Entry 3MRG (X-ray diffraction, 1.30 A resolution); this record covers chains A and P of the 3 polymer chains in the assembly.

[Chain A]
Name: HLA class I histocompatibility antigen, A-2 alpha chain
Organism: Homo sapiens
Notes: fragment: HLA-A*0201 alpha chain, UNP resiude 25-300
UniProt: P01892 (1A02_HUMAN); residues 1-276 here correspond to UniProt positions 25-300 (UniProt number = residue number + 24)
Amino-acid sequence (293 residues; numbered 1 to 293; the number before each row is that of its first residue):
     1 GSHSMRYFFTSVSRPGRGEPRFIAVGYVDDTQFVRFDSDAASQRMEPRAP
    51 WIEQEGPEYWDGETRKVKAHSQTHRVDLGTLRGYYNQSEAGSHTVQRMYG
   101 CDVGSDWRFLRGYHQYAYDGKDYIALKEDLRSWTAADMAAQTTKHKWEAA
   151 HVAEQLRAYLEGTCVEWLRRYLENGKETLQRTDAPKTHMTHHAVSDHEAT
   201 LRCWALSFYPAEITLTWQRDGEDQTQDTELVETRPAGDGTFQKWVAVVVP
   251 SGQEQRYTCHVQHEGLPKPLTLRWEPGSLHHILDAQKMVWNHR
Not modelled in the structure: 275-293
Construct notes: engineered mutation Val245 (Ala269 in P01892); expression tag (277-293)
Disulfides: Cys101-Cys164, Cys203-Cys259

[Chain P]
Name: 9-meric peptide from Serine protease/NTPase/helicase NS3
Notes: fragment: NS3 protein fragment
UniProt: Q03463 (POLG_HCVJ1); residues 1-9 here correspond to UniProt positions 1073-1081 (UniProt number = residue number + 1072)
Amino-acid sequence (9 residues; each row starts with the number of its first residue):
     1 CINGVCWTV

[How chain A and chain P interact]
Contacting residue pairs (46; chain A residue first):
  Met5(A) - Cys1(P)
  Tyr7(A) - Cys1(P)  hydrogen bond (side chain-backbone)
  Tyr7(A) - Ile2(P)  hydrophobic
  Phe9(A) - Ile2(P)  hydrophobic
  Met45(A) - Ile2(P)  hydrophobic
  Glu63(A) - Cys1(P)
  Glu63(A) - Ile2(P)  hydrogen bond (side chain-backbone)
  Lys66(A) - Cys1(P)  hydrogen bond
  Lys66(A) - Ile2(P)  hydrogen bond (side chain-backbone)
  Lys66(A) - Asn3(P)
  Lys66(A) - Gly4(P)
  Val67(A) - Ile2(P)
  His70(A) - Ile2(P)
  His70(A) - Asn3(P)
  His70(A) - Cys6(P)
  Thr73(A) - Cys6(P)  hydrogen bond (side chain-backbone)
  Thr73(A) - Trp7(P)
  Thr73(A) - Thr8(P)
  Val76(A) - Thr8(P)
  Asp77(A) - Thr8(P)  hydrogen bond
  Asp77(A) - Val9(P)  hydrogen bond (side chain-backbone)
  Thr80(A) - Val9(P)
  Leu81(A) - Val9(P)  hydrophobic
  Tyr84(A) - Val9(P)  hydrogen bond (side chain-backbone)
  Arg97(A) - Cys6(P)
  Arg97(A) - Trp7(P)  hydrogen bond (side chain-backbone)
  Tyr99(A) - Ile2(P)
  Tyr99(A) - Asn3(P)  hydrogen bond (side chain-backbone)
  Tyr116(A) - Val9(P)
  Thr143(A) - Val9(P)  hydrogen bond (side chain-backbone)
  Lys146(A) - Thr8(P)  hydrogen bond (side chain-backbone)
  Lys146(A) - Val9(P)  hydrogen bond (side chain-backbone)
  Trp147(A) - Trp7(P)
  Trp147(A) - Thr8(P)  hydrogen bond (side chain-backbone)
  Trp147(A) - Val9(P)  hydrophobic
  Val152(A) - Trp7(P)  hydrophobic
  Gln155(A) - Asn3(P)  hydrogen bond
  Gln155(A) - Val5(P)
  Gln155(A) - Trp7(P)  hydrogen bond
  Leu156(A) - Asn3(P)
  Tyr159(A) - Cys1(P)  hydrogen bond (side chain-backbone)
  Tyr159(A) - Ile2(P)
  Tyr159(A) - Asn3(P)
  Thr163(A) - Cys1(P)
  Trp167(A) - Cys1(P)
  Tyr171(A) - Cys1(P)  hydrogen bond (side chain-backbone)
Interface residues without a listed pair, chain A (30 interface residues in all): Tyr59, Tyr123, Ala150
From the paper, about this interface:
  - residue pairs: Asn3(P)-Gln155(A) (hydrogen bond), Trp7(P)-Gln155(A) (hydrogen bond)

[Overview]
Chain A and chain P form an interface of 30 and 9 residues respectively, with 18 hydrogen bonds. Polar pairs
include Tyr7(A)-Cys1(P), Glu63(A)-Ile2(P) and Lys66(A)-Cys1(P). The paper describes hydrogen bonds between
Asn3(P) and Gln155(A) and Trp7(P) and Gln155(A).
Chain A is HLA class I histocompatibility antigen, A-2 alpha chain (Homo sapiens) and chain P is 9-meric
peptide from Serine protease/NTPase/helicase NS3; the structure, Crystal Structure of MHC class I HLA-A2
molecule complexed with HCV NS3-1073-1081 nonapeptide, was determined by X-ray diffraction together with 3MRC,
3MRD, 3MRE, 3MRH, 3MRL, 3MRO and 3MRR from the same study.
